3OQK - chain A; structure by X-ray diffraction, 2.90 A resolution.

[Chain A]
Protein: Renin
From: Homo sapiens
Notes: EC 3.4.23.15
UniProt: P00797 (RENI_HUMAN); the construct lacks a stretch of the UniProt sequence and is renumbered around it, so the offset changes along the chain: -5 to 46 = UniProt 67-118; 47-97 = UniProt 121-171; 99-160 = UniProt 172-233; 161-240 = UniProt 238-317; 2 more segments
Amino-acid sequence (340 residues; row label = number of the first residue in the row; note: 2 numbers in that range are skipped by the numbering (no residue carries them; nothing is unmodelled there); a row labelled like 46A-46B holds insertion residues (46A, then the next letters in order); numbers below 1 keep their minus sign (Leu-5 is residue -5)):
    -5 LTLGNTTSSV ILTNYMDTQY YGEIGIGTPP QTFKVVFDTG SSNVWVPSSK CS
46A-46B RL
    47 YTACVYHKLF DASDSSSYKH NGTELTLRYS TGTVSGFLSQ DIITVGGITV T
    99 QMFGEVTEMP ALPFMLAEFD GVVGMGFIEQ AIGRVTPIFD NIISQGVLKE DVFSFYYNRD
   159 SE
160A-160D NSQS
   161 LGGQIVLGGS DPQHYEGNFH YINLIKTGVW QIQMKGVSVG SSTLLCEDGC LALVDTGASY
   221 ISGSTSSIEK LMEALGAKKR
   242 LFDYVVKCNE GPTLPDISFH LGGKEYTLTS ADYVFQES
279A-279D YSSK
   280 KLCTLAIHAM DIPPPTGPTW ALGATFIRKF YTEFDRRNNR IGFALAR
Unresolved in the structure: -5 to -3
Cystine bridges: Cys45-Cys50, Cys206-Cys210, Cys249-Cys282
Covalently attached groups: N-acetylglucosamine (NAG) linked to Asn67
Residues lining bound ligands: S52 (2-phenoxy-1-phenyl-3-(piperazin-1-ylcarbonyl)-1H-indole): Gln13, Val30, Asp32, Gly34, Tyr75, Ser76, Thr77, Pro111, Phe112, Leu114, Ala115, Phe117, Val120, Asp215, Gly217, Ala218, Ser219, Tyr220, His287, Met289
Curated features (UniProtKB/Swiss-Prot):
  - active site: Asp32, Asp215
  - glycosylation (N-linked (GlcNAc...) asparagine): Asn-1, Asn67

[In short]
Chain A binds compound S52. N-acetylglucosamine is covalently linked to Asn67. UniProt lists active-site
residues Asp32 and Asp215.
Chain A is Renin (Homo sapiens); the structure, Crystal Structure Analysis of Renin-indole-piperazin inhibitor
complexes, was determined by X-ray diffraction, deposited together with 3OOT and 3OQF.
